Entry 6DBV (electron microscopy, 4.29 A resolution (low resolution: residue-level contacts below are approximate; hydrogen-bond / salt-bridge calls are withheld)); this record covers chains C and G of the 8 polymer chains in the assembly.

Chain C:
Protein: Recombination activating gene 1 - MBP chimera
From: Escherichia coli
Notes: EC 2.3.2.27
Reference sequence: chimeric construct of P0AEX9, O13033: residues -113 to 250 from P0AEX9 (MALE_ECOLI) positions 29-392 (UniProt number = residue number + 142); residues 271-1031 from O13033 positions 271-1031 (same numbers)
Sequence (1159 residues; row label = number of the first residue in the row; numbers below 1 keep their minus sign (Met-127 is residue -127)):
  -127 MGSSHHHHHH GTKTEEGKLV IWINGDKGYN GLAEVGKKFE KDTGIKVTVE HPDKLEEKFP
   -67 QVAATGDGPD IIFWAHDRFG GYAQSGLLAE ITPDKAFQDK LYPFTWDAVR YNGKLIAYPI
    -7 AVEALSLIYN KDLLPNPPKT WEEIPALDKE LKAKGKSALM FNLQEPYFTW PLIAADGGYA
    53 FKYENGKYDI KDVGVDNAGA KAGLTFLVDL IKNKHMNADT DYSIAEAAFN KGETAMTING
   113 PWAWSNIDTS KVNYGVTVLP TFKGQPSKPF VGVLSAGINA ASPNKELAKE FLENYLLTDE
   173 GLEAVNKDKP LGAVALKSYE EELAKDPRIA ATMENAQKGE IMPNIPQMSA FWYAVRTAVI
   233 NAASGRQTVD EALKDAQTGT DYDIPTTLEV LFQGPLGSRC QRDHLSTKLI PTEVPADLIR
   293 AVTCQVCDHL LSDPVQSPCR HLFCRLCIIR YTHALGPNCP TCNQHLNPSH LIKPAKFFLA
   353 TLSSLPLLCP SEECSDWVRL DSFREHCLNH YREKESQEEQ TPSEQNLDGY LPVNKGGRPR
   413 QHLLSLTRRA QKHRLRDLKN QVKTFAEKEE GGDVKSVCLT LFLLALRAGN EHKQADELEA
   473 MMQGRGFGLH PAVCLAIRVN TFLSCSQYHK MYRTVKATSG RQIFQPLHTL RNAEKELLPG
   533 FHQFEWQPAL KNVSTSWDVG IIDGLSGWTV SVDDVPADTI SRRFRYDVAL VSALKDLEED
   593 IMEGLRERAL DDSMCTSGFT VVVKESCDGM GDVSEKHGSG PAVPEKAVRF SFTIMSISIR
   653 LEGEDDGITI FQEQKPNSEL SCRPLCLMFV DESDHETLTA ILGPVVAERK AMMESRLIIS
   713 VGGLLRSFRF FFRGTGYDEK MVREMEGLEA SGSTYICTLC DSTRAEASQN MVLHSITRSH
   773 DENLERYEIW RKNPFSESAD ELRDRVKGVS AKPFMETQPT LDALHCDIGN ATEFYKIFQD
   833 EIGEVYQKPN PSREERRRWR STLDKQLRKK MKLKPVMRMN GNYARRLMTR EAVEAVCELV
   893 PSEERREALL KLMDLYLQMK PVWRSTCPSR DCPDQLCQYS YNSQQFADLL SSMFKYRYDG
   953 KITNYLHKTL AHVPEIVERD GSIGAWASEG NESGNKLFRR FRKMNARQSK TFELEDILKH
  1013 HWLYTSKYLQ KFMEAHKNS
Not modelled in the structure: -127 to 407, 1029-1031
Differences from the reference sequence: initiating methionine (-127); expression tag (-126 to -114); linker (251-270)
Glycans and other covalent adducts: covalent link Arg675-Trp1014
Metal / ion sites: Ca2+ site 1: Asp620, Glu984; Ca2+ site 2 near Asp620 (its only coordinating residue here); Zn2+ near Ser767 (its only coordinating residue here)

Chain G:
Molecule: Forward strand of 23-RSS substrate DNA
Sequence (61 nucleotides; each row starts with the number of its first residue):
     1 GATCTGGCCT GTCTTACACA GTGGTAGTAC TCCACTGTCT GGCTGTACAA AAACCCTGCA
    61 G

How chain C and chain G interact:
Residue-residue contacts - 19 pairs, chain C then chain G:
  Arg459(C) - DC43(G)
  Asn462(C) - DG41(G)
  Asn462(C) - DG42(G)
  Asn462(C) - DC43(G)
  His464(C) - DG42(G)
  His464(C) - DC43(G)
  Pro867(C) - DC17(G)
  Val868(C) - DC17(G)
  Met869(C) - DT15(G)
  Met869(C) - DA16(G)
  Met869(C) - DC17(G)
  Arg870(C) - DC17(G)
  Asn872(C) - DC17(G)
  Asn872(C) - DA18(G)
  Asn874(C) - DA18(G)
  Lys988(C) - DA20(G)
  Lys988(C) - DG21(G)
  Arg992(C) - DG21(G)
  Arg992(C) - DT22(G)
Interface residues without a listed pair, chain C (12 interface residues in all): Ala460

In short:
Chain C and chain G form an interface of 12 and 10 residues respectively. Asp620(C) and Glu984(C) coordinate
Ca2+ site 1.
Here chain C is Recombination activating gene 1 - MBP chimera (Escherichia coli) and chain G is Forward strand
of 23-RSS substrate DNA. Entry 6DBV (Cryo-EM structure of RAG in complex with 12-RSS and 23-RSS substrate
DNAs) was determined by electron microscopy (same publication as 6DBI, 6DBJ, 6DBL, 6DBO, 6DBQ, 6DBR and 4
further entries).
